PDB entry 6OCW | X-ray diffraction, 2.60 A resolution | chains L and V of the 28 polymer chains in the assembly

[Chain L (and V)]
Name: Proteasome subunit beta
Organism: Mycobacterium tuberculosis (strain ATCC 25618 / H37Rv)
Notes: EC 3.4.25.1; chain V of this document is another copy of the same molecule, construct and numbering; everything in this record applies to it too
Reference sequence: P9WHT9 (PSB_MYCTU); residues 1-234 here correspond to UniProt positions 58-291 (UniProt number = residue number + 57)
Sequence (234 residues; row label = number of the first residue in the row):
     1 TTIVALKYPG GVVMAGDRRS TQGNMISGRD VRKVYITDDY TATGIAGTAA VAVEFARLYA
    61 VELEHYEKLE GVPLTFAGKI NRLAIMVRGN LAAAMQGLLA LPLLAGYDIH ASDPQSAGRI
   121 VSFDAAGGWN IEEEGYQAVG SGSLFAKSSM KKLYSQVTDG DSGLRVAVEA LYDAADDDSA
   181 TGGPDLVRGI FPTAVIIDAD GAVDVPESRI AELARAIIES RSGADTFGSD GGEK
Unresolved in the structure: 224-234
Swiss-Prot annotation at these positions:
  - active site: T1 (Nucleophile)
  - site: T1 (Covalent link with the inhibitor MLN-273)
Ligand contacts:
  - M6M (N-{(2S)-1-({(2S)-1-[(2,4-difluorobenzyl)amino]-1-oxopropan-2-yl}amino)-4-[(2S)-2-methylpiperidin-1-yl]-1,4-dioxobutan-2-yl}-5-methyl-1,2-oxazole-3-carboxamide (non-preferred name)), molecule 1: T1, R19, S20, T21, Q22, S27, V31, R32, K33, I45, A46, G47, T48, A49, A52, V53
  - M6M, molecule 2: L91, S122, F123, D124, A125, A126, G128, W129, N130
Reported in the primary citation:
  - binding site for M6M: T21, Q22, S27, G47, A49, A50, D124, A125, A126

[Interface between chain L and chain V]
Residue-residue contacts (20):
  L144(L) - L144(V)  hydrophobic
  F145(L) - L144(V)  hydrophobic
  F145(L) - S148(V)
  S148(L) - F145(V)
  S148(L) - S148(V)
  S149(L) - K152(V)
  K151(L) - D173(V)  salt bridge
  K151(L) - D176(V)  salt bridge
  K151(L) - R221(V)
  K152(L) - S149(V)
  K152(L) - K152(V)
  K152(L) - L153(V)
  K152(L) - D173(V)  salt bridge
  K152(L) - R221(V)
  L153(L) - K152(V)
  D173(L) - K151(V)  salt bridge
  D173(L) - K152(V)  salt bridge
  D176(L) - K151(V)  salt bridge
  R221(L) - K151(V)
  R221(L) - K152(V)
Interface residues without a listed pair, chain L (12 interface residues in all): E169, D177
Interface residues without a listed pair, chain V (12 interface residues in all): E169, D177

[Summary]
Chain L and chain V each contribute 12 residues to their interface, with 6 salt bridges. Polar contacts
include K151(L)-D173(V), K151(L)-D176(V) and K152(L)-D173(V). Ligands of chain L: compound M6M. From UniProt:
active-site residue T1(L) on chain L. From the paper: a binding site for M6M at T21(L), Q22(L) and S27(L)
among others.
Both chains are Proteasome subunit beta (Mycobacterium tuberculosis (strain ATCC 25618 / H37Rv)). Entry 6OCW
(Crystal Structure of Mycobacterium tuberculosis Proteasome in Complex with Phenylimidazole-based Inhibitor
A85) was determined by X-ray diffraction, deposited together with 6OCZ and 6ODE.
